1VR1 - chains L and H of the 3 polymer chains in the assembly; structure by X-ray diffraction, 1.90 A resolution.

[Chain L]
Name: thrombin
Source organism: Homo sapiens
Notes: EC 3.4.21.5
UniProtKB: P00734 (THRB_HUMAN); residues 1-14 here correspond to UniProt positions 336-349 (UniProt number = residue number + 335)
Amino-acid sequence (27 residues; row label = number of the first residue in the row; a row labelled like 14A-14K holds insertion residues (14A, then the next letters in order)):
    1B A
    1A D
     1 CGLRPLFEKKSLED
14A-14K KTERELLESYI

[Chain H]
Name: thrombin
Source organism: Homo sapiens
Notes: EC 3.4.21.5
UniProtKB: P00734 (THRB_HUMAN); aligned to UniProt positions 364-624 over residues 16-245 (the alignment contains insertions or deletions, so no single offset holds)
Amino-acid sequence (261 residues; row label = number of the first residue in the row; note: 1 number in that range is skipped by the numbering (no residue carries it; nothing is unmodelled there); a row labelled like 37A-37E holds insertion residues (37A, then the next letters in order)):
    16 IVEGSDAEIGMSPWQVMLFAKH
37A-37E RRSPG
    38 ERFLCGASLISDRWVLTAAHCLL
60A-60I YPPWDKNFT
    61 ENDLLVRIGKHSRTRYE
   77A R
    78 NIEKISMLEKIYIHPRYNWR
   97A E
    98 NLDRDIALMKLKKPVAFSDYIHPVCLPDRETA
129A-129C ASL
   130 LQAGYKGRVTGWGNLKET
147A-147E WTANV
   148 GKGQPSVLQVVNLPIVERPVCKDSTRIRITDNMFCAY
  184A Y
   185 KP
186A-186D DEGK
   187 RGDACEGDSGGPFVMKSP
204A-204B FN
   205 NRWYQMGIVSWGE
   219 GCD
  221A R
   222 DGKYGFYTHVFRLKKWIQKVIDQF
Unresolved in the structure: 37A-37E, 147A-147E, 148-149, 244-245
Differences from the reference sequence: conflict Ala-35, Lys-36, His-37, Arg-37B (Lys384 in P00734), Gly-37E (Gln387 in P00734), Arg-39, Phe-40 (Leu389 in P00734), Tyr-184 (Gly552 in P00734)
Disulfide bonds: Cys-42/Cys-58, Cys-168/Cys-182, Cys-191/Cys-220

[Chain L / chain H interface]
Disulfides between the chains: Cys-1(L)/Cys-122(H)
Contacting residue pairs (55; chain L residue first):
  Cys-1(L) / Pro-120(H)
  Cys-1(L) / Cys-122(H)  disulfide
  Cys-1(L) / Arg-206(H)  hydrogen bond (backbone-side chain)
  Asp-1A(L) / His-119(H)  hydrogen bond (backbone-side chain)
  Asp-1A(L) / Arg-206(H)
  Gly-2(L) / Pro-120(H)  hydrogen bond (backbone-backbone)
  Gly-2(L) / Cys-122(H)
  Gly-2(L) / Arg-206(H)
  Gly-2(L) / Trp-207(H)  hydrogen bond (backbone-backbone)
  Leu-3(L) / His-119(H)  hydrogen bond (backbone-side chain)
  Leu-3(L) / Asn-205(H)
  Leu-3(L) / Arg-206(H)
  Arg-4(L) / Gly-25(H)
  Arg-4(L) / Met-26(H)  hydrogen bond (side chain-backbone)
  Arg-4(L) / Pro-28(H)
  Arg-4(L) / Trp-29(H)
  Arg-4(L) / Arg-137(H)
  Arg-4(L) / Trp-207(H)
  Pro-5(L) / Ser-115(H)
  Pro-5(L) / Asp-116(H)
  Pro-5(L) / His-119(H)
  Leu-6(L) / Asp-116(H)
  Phe-7(L) / Glu-23(H)
  Phe-7(L) / Ile-24(H)
  Phe-7(L) / Gly-25(H)
  Phe-7(L) / Met-26(H)  hydrophobic
  Glu-8(L) / Lys-202(H)  salt bridge
  Glu-8(L) / Asn-205(H)
  Glu-8(L) / Trp-207(H)  hydrogen bond
  Lys-9(L) / His-119(H)
  Asp-14(L) / Glu-23(H)
  Asp-14(L) / Met-26(H)
  Asp-14(L) / Arg-137(H)  salt bridge
  Asp-14(L) / Trp-207(H)
  Lys-14A(L) / Glu-23(H)  hydrogen bond (backbone-side chain)
  Thr-14B(L) / Arg-137(H)  hydrogen bond
  Thr-14B(L) / Asn-159(H)  hydrogen bond
  Glu-14C(L) / Arg-137(H)
  Glu-14C(L) / Lys-202(H)  salt bridge
  Glu-14E(L) / Lys-135(H)  salt bridge
  Glu-14E(L) / Asn-159(H)  hydrogen bond
  Glu-14E(L) / Tyr-184A(H)  hydrogen bond
  Leu-14F(L) / Lys-135(H)
  Leu-14F(L) / Gly-136(H)
  Leu-14F(L) / Asn-159(H)
  Leu-14F(L) / Trp-207(H)  hydrophobic
  Leu-14G(L) / Lys-202(H)
  Ser-14I(L) / Gly-133(H)
  Ser-14I(L) / Tyr-134(H)
  Ser-14I(L) / Lys-135(H)  hydrogen bond (side chain-backbone)
  Tyr-14J(L) / Tyr-134(H)  hydrophobic
  Tyr-14J(L) / Lys-135(H)  hydrogen bond (side chain-backbone)
  Tyr-14J(L) / Met-201(H)
  Tyr-14J(L) / Lys-202(H)  hydrogen bond (side chain-backbone)
  Ile-14K(L) / Tyr-134(H)
Also at the interface, not in a pair above, chain L (21 interface residues in all): Ala-1B
Also at the interface, not in a pair above, chain H (26 interface residues in all): Tyr-117, Val-121, Pro-204

[Overview]
21 residues of chain L face 26 of chain H across their interface; the contacts include 1 disulfide bond, 15
hydrogen bonds and 4 salt bridges. Polar pairs include Glu-8(L)/Lys-202(H), Glu-14E(L)/Lys-135(H) and
Asp-14(L)/Arg-137(H).
Here chain L is thrombin and chain H is thrombin, both from Homo sapiens. Entry 1VR1 (Specifity for
Plasminogen Activator Inhibitor-1) was determined by X-ray diffraction.
